Entry 7YK5 (electron microscopy, 2.00 A resolution); this record covers chains A and O of the 28 polymer chains in the assembly.

== Chain A ==
Name: Ribulose bisphosphate carboxylase large chain
Organism: Phaeodactylum tricornutum
Notes: EC 4.1.1.39
UniProtKB: E9PAI6 (E9PAI6_PHATR); residue numbers follow UniProt; this construct covers 1-490
Chain sequence (490 residues; numbered 1 to 490; the number before each row is that of its first residue):
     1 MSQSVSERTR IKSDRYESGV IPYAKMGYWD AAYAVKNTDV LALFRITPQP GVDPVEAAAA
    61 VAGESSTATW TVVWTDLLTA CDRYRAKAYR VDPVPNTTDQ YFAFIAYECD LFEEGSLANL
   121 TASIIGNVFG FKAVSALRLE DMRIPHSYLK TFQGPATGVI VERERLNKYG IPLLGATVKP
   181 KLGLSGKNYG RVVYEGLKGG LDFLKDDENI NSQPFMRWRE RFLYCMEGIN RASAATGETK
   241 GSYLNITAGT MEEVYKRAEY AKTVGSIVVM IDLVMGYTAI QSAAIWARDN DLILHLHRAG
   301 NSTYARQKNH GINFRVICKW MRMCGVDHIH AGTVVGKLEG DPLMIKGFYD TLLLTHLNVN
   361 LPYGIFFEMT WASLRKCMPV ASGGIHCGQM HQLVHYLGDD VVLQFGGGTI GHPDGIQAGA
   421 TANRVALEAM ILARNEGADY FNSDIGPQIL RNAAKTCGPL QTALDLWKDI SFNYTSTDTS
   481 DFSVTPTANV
Unresolved in the structure: 1-3, 485-490
Modified positions: Pro48, Pro155 (4-hydroxyproline; HYP); Cys109 (S-hydroxycysteine; CSO); Lys150, Lys198 (4-hydroxy-lysine; LYO); Leu174 (beta-hydroxyleucine; HLU); Lys205 (lysine nz-carboxylic acid; KCX); Lys346 (N-trimethyllysine; M3L)
Residues lining bound ligands:
  - 2-carboxyarabinitol-1,5-diphosphate (CAP), molecule 1: Glu64, Thr69, Trp70, Asn127
  - 2-carboxyarabinitol-1,5-diphosphate (CAP), molecule 2: Thr177, Lys179, Lys181, Lys205, Asp207, Glu208, His297, Arg298, His330, Lys337, Leu338, Ser382, Gly383, Gly384, Phe405, Gly406, Gly407

== Chain O ==
Name: Multifunctional fusion protein
Organism: Phaeodactylum tricornutum
UniProtKB: A0A6B9XNC0 (A0A6B9XNC0_PHATR); residues 1-139 here = UniProt positions 1-139
Chain sequence (139 residues; row label = number of the first residue in the row):
     1 MRLTQGCFSF LPDLTDQQIE KQIAYCITKG WAMNVEWTDD PHPRNSYWEL WGLPLFDVKD
    61 PASVMFELRE ARKSCAAGYI RINAFNAAYG TESCVMSFIV NRPSNEPGFY LERQELEGRR
   121 IAYTTKSYSV QANPEGGRY

== Chain A / chain O interface ==
Residue-residue contacts (7):
  Lys262(A) with Glu117(O), salt bridge; Gly118(O), hydrogen bond (backbone-backbone)
  Gly265(A) with Leu116(O); Arg119(O), hydrogen bond (backbone-side chain)
  Ser266(A) with Arg119(O)
  Ile267(A) with Arg119(O)
  Asp291(A) with Arg119(O)
Other interface residues (no listed pair), chain A (6 interface residues in all): Thr263

== Overview ==
The interface between chain A and chain O involves 6 residues on one side and 4 on the other, with 2 hydrogen
bonds and 1 salt bridge. Among the polar pairs are Lys262(A)-Glu117(O), Gly265(A)-Arg119(O) and
Lys262(A)-Gly118(O). Chain A binds 2-carboxyarabinitol-1,5-diphosphate.
Here chain A is Ribulose bisphosphate carboxylase large chain and chain O is Multifunctional fusion protein,
both from Phaeodactylum tricornutum. Entry 7YK5 (Rubisco from Phaeodactylum tricornutum bound to
PYCO1(452-592)) was determined by electron microscopy.
